7YPZ - chains B and C of the 3 polymer chains in the assembly; structure by X-ray diffraction, 2.15 A resolution.

[Chain B]
Molecule: YRB1 isoform 1
From: Saccharomyces cerevisiae
UniProt: A0A6A5PZB5 (A0A6A5PZB5_YEASX); numbering as in UniProt (aligned over 62-201)
Amino-acid sequence (140 residues; row label = number of the first residue in the row):
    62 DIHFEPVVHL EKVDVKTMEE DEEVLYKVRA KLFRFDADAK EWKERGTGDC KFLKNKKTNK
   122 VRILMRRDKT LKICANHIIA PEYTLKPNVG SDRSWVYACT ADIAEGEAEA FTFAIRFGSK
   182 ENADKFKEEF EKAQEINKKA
Disordered / not traced: 62-77, 201

[Chain C]
Molecule: CRM1 isoform 1
From: Saccharomyces cerevisiae
UniProt: A0A6A5PZI8 (A0A6A5PZI8_YEASX); numbering as in UniProt; present here: 1-376, 414-440, 462-1058
Amino-acid sequence (1003 residues; each row starts with the number of its first residue; note: 58 numbers in that range are skipped by the numbering (no residue carries them; nothing is unmodelled there); numbers below 1 keep their minus sign (Gly-2 is residue -2)):
    -2 GGSMEGILDF SNDLDIALLD QVVSTFYQGE GVQQKQAQEI LTKFQDNPDA WEKVDQILQF
    58 STNPQSKFIA LSILDKLITR KWKLLPNDHR IGIRNFVVGM IISMCQDDEV FKTQKNLINK
   118 SDLTLVQILK QEWPQNWPEF IPELIGSSSS SVNVCENNMI VLKLLSEEVF DFSAEQMTQA
   178 KALHLKNSMS KEFEQIFKLC FQVLEQGSSS SLIVATLESL LRYLHWIPYR YIYETNILEL
   238 LSTKFMTSPD TRAITLKCLT EVSNLKIPQD NDLIKRQTVL FFQNTLQQIA TSVMPVTADL
   298 KATYANANGN DQSFLQDLAM FLTTYLARNR ALLESDESLR ELLLNAHQYL IQLSKIEERE
   358 LFKTTLDYWH NLVADLFYE
   414 PLKKHIYEEI CSQLRLVIIE NMVRPEE
   462 IQLYKSEREV LVYLTHLNVI DTEEIMISKL ARQIDGSEWS WHNINTLSWA IGSISGTMSE
   522 DTEKRFVVTV IKDLLGLCEQ KRGKDNKAVV ARDIMYVVGE YPRFLKAHWN FLRTVILKLF
   582 EFMHETHEGV QDMACDTFIK IVQKCKYHFV IQQPRESEPF IQTIIRDIQK TTADLQPQQV
   642 HTFYKACGII ISEERSVAER NRLLSDLMQL PNMAWDTIVE QSTANPTLLL DSETVKIIAN
   702 IIKTNVAVCT SMGADFYPQL GHIYYNMLQL YRAVSSMIST QVAAEGLIAT KTPKVRGLRT
   762 IKKEILKLVE TYISKARNLD DVVKVLVEPL LNAVLEDYMN NVPDARDAEV LNCMTTVVEK
   822 VGHMIPQGVI LILQSVFECT LDMINKDFTE YPEHRVEFYK LLKVINEKSF AAFLELPPAA
   882 FKLFVDAICW AFKHNNRDVE VNGLQIALDL VKNIERMGNV PFANEFHKNY FFIFVSETFF
   942 VLTDSDHKSG FSKQALLLMK LISLVYDNKI SVPLYQEAEV PQGTSNQVYL SQYLANMLSN
  1002 AFPHLTSEQI ASFLSALTKQ CKDLVVFKGT LRDFLVQIKE VGGDPTDYLF AEDKENA
Disordered / not traced: -2, 1053-1058
Sequence notes: expression tag (-2 to 0); engineered mutation Glu27 (Ser in A0A6A5PZI8), Glu49 (Gln in A0A6A5PZI8), Val51 (Ala in A0A6A5PZI8), Gly537 (Asp in A0A6A5PZI8), Cys539 (Thr in A0A6A5PZI8), Glu540 (Val in A0A6A5PZI8), Gln541 (Lys in A0A6A5PZI8), Arg553 (Ser in A0A6A5PZI8), Glu561 (Gln in A0A6A5PZI8), Thr741 (Ala in A0A6A5PZI8), Cys1022 (Tyr in A0A6A5PZI8)
Ion coordination: Na+: Trp48, Glu49 (together with dimethyl sulfoxide)
Small-molecule neighbours:
  - MPO (3[N-morpholino]propane sulfonic acid): Met317, Thr320, Thr321, Ala324, Thr361, Asp364, Tyr365
  - zafirlukast (ZLK): Val529, Lys533, Leu536, Cys539, Ala552, Ile555, Met556, Val559, Phe565, His569, Asn571, Phe572, Thr575, Val576, Lys579, Phe583

[Chain B / chain C interface]
Residue-residue contacts (8):
  Val150(B) - Ile749(C)  hydrophobic
  Val150(B) - Thr753(C)
  Val150(B) - Pro754(C)
  Gly151(B) - Lys752(C)
  Gly151(B) - Arg757(C)  hydrogen bond (backbone-side chain)
  Ser152(B) - Pro754(C)
  Asp153(B) - Lys697(C)  salt bridge
  Asp153(B) - Pro754(C)

[Overview]
4 residues of chain B face 6 of chain C across their interface, with 1 hydrogen bond and 1 salt bridge. Polar
contacts include Asp153(B)-Lys697(C) and Gly151(B)-Arg757(C). Chain C binds compound MPO and zafirlukast. The
Na+ site is built by Trp48(C) and Glu49(C).
Chain B is YRB1 isoform 1 and chain C is CRM1 isoform 1, both from Saccharomyces cerevisiae; the structure,
Zafirlukast in complex with CRM1-Ran-RanBP1, was determined by X-ray diffraction.
